Entry 6GIY (electron microscopy, 4.30 A resolution (low resolution: residue-level contacts below are approximate; hydrogen-bond / salt-bridge calls are withheld)); this record covers chains A and C of the 9 polymer chains in the assembly.

# Chain A
Name: TssF
From: Escherichia coli
UniProtKB: B7LFT7 (B7LFT7_ECO55); numbering as in UniProt (aligned over 1-587)
Chain sequence (587 residues; row label = number of the first residue in the row):
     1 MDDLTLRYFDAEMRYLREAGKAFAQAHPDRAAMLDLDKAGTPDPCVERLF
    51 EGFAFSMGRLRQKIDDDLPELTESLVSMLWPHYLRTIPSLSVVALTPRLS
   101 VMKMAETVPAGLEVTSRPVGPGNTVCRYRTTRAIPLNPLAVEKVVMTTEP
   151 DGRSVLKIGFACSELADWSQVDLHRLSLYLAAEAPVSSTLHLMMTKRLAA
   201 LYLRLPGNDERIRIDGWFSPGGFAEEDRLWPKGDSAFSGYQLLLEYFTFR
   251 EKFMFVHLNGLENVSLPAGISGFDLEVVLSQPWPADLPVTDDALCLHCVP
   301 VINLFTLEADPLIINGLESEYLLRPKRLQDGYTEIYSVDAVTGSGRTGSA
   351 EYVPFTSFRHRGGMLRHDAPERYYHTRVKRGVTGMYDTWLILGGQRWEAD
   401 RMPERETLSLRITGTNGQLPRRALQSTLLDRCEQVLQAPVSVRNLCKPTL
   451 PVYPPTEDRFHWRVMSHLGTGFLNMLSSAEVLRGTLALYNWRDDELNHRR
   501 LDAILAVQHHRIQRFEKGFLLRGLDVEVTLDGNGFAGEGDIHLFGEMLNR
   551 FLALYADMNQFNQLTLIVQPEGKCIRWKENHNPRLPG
Disordered / not traced: 1-3

# Chain C
Name: TssG
From: Escherichia coli
UniProtKB: B7LFT6 (B7LFT6_ECO55); residue numbers follow UniProt; this construct covers 1-366
Chain sequence (366 residues; numbered 1 to 366; the number before each row is that of its first residue):
     1 MHPVERKSQSAPARLITRYRKQLPYINFYRFCQLLEQSQPDQPPIGSGWQ
    51 ARQEAVRFCPYPGMGFPASEIKDAVIPEESHLPPIVHVTFMGLYGVTSPL
   101 PAHYISDIAQQREGHEAAADFLDIFSHRLITQYYRIWRKYSYPATFEAGG
   151 QDKTSQYLLGLARLGIPGCAQNIATPVSRFLALLPLMLLPGRTAEGLTSL
   201 VTLLAPGTQARVWHHDRRRIPLKTPLTMRVHHPVSLKSRPVMGDHATDVN
   251 GQVLLQLSTQTGSEVQGWLPGGHLYSDLLALLHVYLGSRLDVRLQLCVER
   301 SLLPDARLSCRPAAGSPQLGRTAVMRTQAKIATSAARVMTISLGRYQRVQ
   351 EHYQRKETQENGDYRW
Disordered / not traced: 1-7, 358-366
Reported in the primary citation:
  - mutagenesis - P240A, L255A: unchanged expression

# Interface between chain A and chain C
Pairs across the interface (84; chain A residue first):
  Pro44(A) - Pro101(C)
  Pro44(A) - Ala102(C)
  Pro44(A) - His103(C)
  Val46(A) - Pro101(C)
  Leu49(A) - Thr97(C)
  Leu49(A) - Ser98(C)
  Leu49(A) - Pro99(C)
  Phe53(A) - Gly95(C)
  Met57(A) - Tyr94(C)
  Leu60(A) - Tyr94(C)
  Arg61(A) - Leu129(C)
  Arg61(A) - Gln132(C)
  Arg61(A) - Tyr133(C)
  Ile64(A) - Ile136(C)
  Asp65(A) - Ile136(C)
  Leu68(A) - Ile136(C)
  Leu68(A) - Trp137(C)
  Leu68(A) - Ser141(C)
  Leu68(A) - Tyr142(C)
  Pro69(A) - Ser141(C)
  Thr72(A) - Ser141(C)
  Thr72(A) - Tyr142(C)
  Leu75(A) - Ala144(C)
  Leu79(A) - Leu184(C)
  Trp80(A) - Pro185(C)
  Trp80(A) - Leu188(C)
  Trp80(A) - Leu189(C)
  Ser238(A) - Leu186(C)
  Tyr240(A) - Ala182(C)
  Asn315(A) - Gln22(C)
  Asn315(A) - Arg30(C)
  Gly316(A) - Arg30(C)
  Glu318(A) - Arg30(C)
  Ser319(A) - Asn27(C)
  Phe355(A) - Thr145(C)
  Phe355(A) - Phe146(C)
  Phe355(A) - Leu181(C)
  Thr356(A) - Leu181(C)
  Phe358(A) - Leu181(C)
  His360(A) - Ser178(C)
  His360(A) - Leu181(C)
  Gly362(A) - Gln151(C)
  Met364(A) - Gln151(C)
  Met364(A) - Asp152(C)
  Met364(A) - Pro176(C)
  Met364(A) - Ser178(C)
  Tyr373(A) - Phe146(C)
  Leu392(A) - Phe146(C)
  Leu392(A) - Glu147(C)
  Gly393(A) - Phe146(C)
  Arg396(A) - Gln37(C)
  Arg396(A) - Pro40(C)
  Asp400(A) - Tyr19(C)
  Pro403(A) - Gln22(C)
  Gly469(A) - Leu188(C)
  Leu473(A) - Pro190(C)
  Leu473(A) - Arg192(C)
  Arg514(A) - Arg239(C)
  Phe519(A) - Arg217(C)
  Phe519(A) - Thr247(C)
  Phe519(A) - Val249(C)
  Leu520(A) - Asn250(C)
  Leu521(A) - His215(C)
  Arg522(A) - Asn250(C)
  Tyr555(A) - Arg192(C)
  Ala556(A) - Gly191(C)
  Ala556(A) - Arg192(C)
  Asp557(A) - Gly191(C)
  Met558(A) - Thr193(C)
  Met558(A) - Ala194(C)
  Met558(A) - His214(C)
  Met558(A) - Val253(C)
  Met558(A) - Leu290(C)
  Asn559(A) - His214(C)
  Asn559(A) - His215(C)
  Asn559(A) - Gly251(C)
  Asn559(A) - Leu290(C)
  Pro583(A) - Trp213(C)
  Pro583(A) - His214(C)
  Pro583(A) - His215(C)
  Arg584(A) - Val212(C)
  Arg584(A) - Trp213(C)
  Leu585(A) - Val212(C)
  Pro586(A) - His214(C)
Other interface residues (no listed pair), chain A (61 interface residues in all): Cys45, Gly52, Ser56, Gly239, Ser357, Gly363, His375, Lys379, Gly394, Gly471, Lys517, Asn582
Other interface residues (no listed pair), chain C (58 interface residues in all): Val96, Gly149, Gly150, Phe180, Arg289

# Overview
Chain A and chain C form an interface of 61 and 58 residues respectively. The paper reports that P240A and
L255A of chain C leave expression unchanged.
Here chain A is TssF and chain C is TssG, both from Escherichia coli. Entry 6GIY (The baseplate complex from
the type VI secretion system) was determined by electron microscopy, deposited together with 6GJ1 and 6GJ3.
